PDB entry 6ZQU | electron microscopy, 3.10 A resolution | chains B and D of the 6 polymer chains in the assembly

Chain B (and D):
Molecule: Genome polyprotein
Organism: Dengue virus 2
Notes: chain D of this document is another copy of the same molecule, construct and numbering; everything in this record applies to it too
UniProt: O11875 (O11875_9FLAV); residues 92-166 here correspond to UniProt positions 206-280 (UniProt number = residue number + 114)
Amino-acid sequence (75 residues; numbered 92 to 166; the number before each row is that of its first residue):
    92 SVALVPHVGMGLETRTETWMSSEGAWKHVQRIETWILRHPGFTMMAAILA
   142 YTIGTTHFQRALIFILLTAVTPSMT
Not modelled in the structure: 164-166

Interface between chain B and chain D:
Contacting residue pairs (31; chain B residue first):
  Ser-92(B) / Lys-118(D)
  Ala-94(B) / Ala-94(D)  hydrophobic
  Leu-95(B) / Leu-95(D)  hydrophobic
  Leu-95(B) / Lys-118(D)
  Leu-95(B) / Arg-122(D)
  Leu-95(B) / Pro-163(D)
  Val-96(B) / Pro-163(D)
  Pro-97(B) / Pro-163(D)
  Lys-118(B) / Ser-92(D)
  His-119(B) / Leu-95(D)
  His-119(B) / Pro-163(D)
  Arg-122(B) / Leu-95(D)
  Arg-122(B) / Val-96(D)
  Ile-144(B) / Phe-149(D)  hydrophobic
  Ile-144(B) / Gln-150(D)  hydrogen bond (backbone-side chain)
  Gly-145(B) / Gln-150(D)  hydrogen bond (backbone-side chain)
  Phe-149(B) / Ile-144(D)  hydrophobic
  Gln-150(B) / Ile-144(D)  hydrogen bond (side chain-backbone)
  Gln-150(B) / Gly-145(D)
  Gln-150(B) / Gln-150(D)  hydrogen bond
  Leu-153(B) / Ile-144(D)  hydrophobic
  Ile-154(B) / Gln-150(D)
  Leu-157(B) / Leu-157(D)  hydrophobic
  Leu-157(B) / Leu-158(D)  hydrophobic
  Leu-158(B) / Leu-157(D)  hydrophobic
  Ala-160(B) / Val-161(D)  hydrophobic
  Val-161(B) / Leu-157(D)  hydrophobic
  Val-161(B) / Ala-160(D)  hydrophobic
  Val-161(B) / Val-161(D)
  Pro-163(B) / Val-96(D)
  Pro-163(B) / His-119(D)
Interface residues without a listed pair, chain B (21 interface residues in all): Trp-126, His-130
Interface residues without a listed pair, chain D (20 interface residues in all): Pro-97, Met-101, Leu-153, Ile-154

Overview:
The interface between chain B and chain D involves 21 residues on one side and 20 on the other, with 4
hydrogen bonds. Polar pairs include Ile-144(B)/Gln-150(D), Gly-145(B)/Gln-150(D) and Gln-150(B)/Gln-150(D).
Both chains are Genome polyprotein (Dengue virus 2). Entry 6ZQU (Cryo-EM structure of mature Dengue virus 2 at
3.1 angstrom resolution) was determined by electron microscopy, deposited together with 6ZQI, 6ZQJ, 6ZQV and
6ZQW.
